4WNH - chains A and D; structure by X-ray diffraction, 1.95 A resolution.

# Chain A
Molecule: Xyloside xylosyltransferase 1
From: Mus musculus
Notes: EC 2.4.2.-
UniProt: Q3U4G3 (XXLT1_MOUSE); residues 87-392 here = UniProt positions 87-392
Chain sequence (306 residues; each row starts with the number of its first residue):
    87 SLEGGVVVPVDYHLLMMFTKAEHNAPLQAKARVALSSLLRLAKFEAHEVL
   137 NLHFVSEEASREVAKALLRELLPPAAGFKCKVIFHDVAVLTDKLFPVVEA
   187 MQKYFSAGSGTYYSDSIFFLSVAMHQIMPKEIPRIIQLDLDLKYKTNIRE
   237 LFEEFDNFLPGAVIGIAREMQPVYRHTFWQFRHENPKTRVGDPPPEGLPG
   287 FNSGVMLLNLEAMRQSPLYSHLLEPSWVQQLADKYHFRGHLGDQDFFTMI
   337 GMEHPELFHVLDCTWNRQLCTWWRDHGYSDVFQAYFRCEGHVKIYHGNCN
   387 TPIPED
Disordered / not traced: 87-93, 392
Disulfides: Cys349-Cys374, Cys356-Cys385
Metal / ion sites: Mn2+: Asp225, Asp227, His382 (together with uridine-5'-diphosphate-xylopyranose)
Ligand contacts: uridine-5'-diphosphate-xylopyranose: Met103, Phe104, Thr105, Lys106, Asn110, Leu113, Lys116, Asp225, Leu226, Asp227, Asn288, Ser289, Leu327, Asp329, Gln330, His382, Asn384, Cys385
Swiss-Prot annotation at these positions:
  - region: His262 to Trp265 (Interaction with target proteins)
  - binding site (UDP-alpha-D-xylose): Met103 to Thr105, Leu226, Ser289, Leu327, Gln330
  - binding site (Mn(2+)): Asp225, Asp227, His382
  - binding site (a glycoprotein): Gln330, Trp359, Asn384

# Chain D
Molecule: Coagulation factor IX
From: Homo sapiens
Notes: EC 3.4.21.22
UniProt: P00740 (FA9_HUMAN); residues 46-84 here correspond to UniProt positions 92-130 (UniProt number = residue number + 46)
Chain sequence (50 residues; row label = number of the first residue in the row):
    43 MDIVDGDQCESNPCLNGGSCKDDINSYECWCPFGFEGKNCELLEHHHHHH
Disordered / not traced: 43-49, 85-92
Disulfides: Cys51-Cys62, Cys56-Cys71, Cys73-Cys82
Covalent attachments: glycan linked to Ser53
Differences from the reference sequence: initiating methionine (43); expression tag (44-45, 85-92)
Swiss-Prot annotation at these positions:
  - binding site (Ca(2+)): Asp47, Gly48, Gln50, Asp64, Asp65
  - modified residue: Asp64 (3R: -3-hydroxyaspartate), Ser68 (Phosphoserine)
  - glycosylation: Ser53 (O-linked (Glc...) serine), Ser61 (O-linked (Fuc...) serine)

# Interface between chain A and chain D
Residue-residue contacts - 19 pairs, chain A then chain D:
  Ala193(A) with Cys51(D), hydrophobic; Cys62(D), hydrophobic
  His262(A) with Asn54(D), hydrogen bond (side chain-backbone); Pro55(D); Cys56(D), hydrogen bond (side chain-backbone); Leu57(D)
  Trp265(A) with Leu57(D); Trp72(D), hydrophobic
  Arg324(A) with Ser61(D)
  Gly325(A) with Ser61(D), hydrogen bond (backbone-side chain)
  His326(A) with Cys51(D), hydrogen bond (side chain-backbone); Ser53(D); Ser61(D), hydrogen bond (backbone-side chain)
  Trp358(A) with Glu52(D)
  Trp359(A) with Ser53(D)
  His362(A) with Pro74(D)
  Gly363(A) with Pro74(D); Phe77(D)
  Tyr364(A) with Leu57(D)
Also at the interface, not in a pair above, chain A (13 interface residues in all): Gly194, Asp361
Also at the interface, not in a pair above, chain D (14 interface residues in all): Gln50, Phe75

# Overview
13 residues of chain A face 14 of chain D across their interface, with 5 hydrogen bonds. Polar contacts
include His262(A)-Asn54(D), His262(A)-Cys56(D) and Gly325(A)-Ser61(D). Ligands of chain A:
uridine-5'-diphosphate-xylopyranose.
Chain A is Xyloside xylosyltransferase 1 (Mus musculus) and chain D is Coagulation factor IX (Homo sapiens);
the structure, Crystal structure of mouse Xyloside xylosyltransferase 1 complexed with manganese,acceptor
ligand and UDP-Xylose, was determined by X-ray diffraction.
